Entry 4BSZ (X-ray diffraction, 2.84 A resolution); this record covers chains A and B.

[Chain A]
Protein: 40S ribosomal protein S3
Source organism: Saccharomyces cerevisiae
Reference sequence: P05750 (RS3_YEAST); residue numbers follow UniProt; this construct covers 1-240
Chain sequence (244 residues; each row starts with the number of its first residue; numbers below 1 keep their minus sign (Met-3 is residue -3)):
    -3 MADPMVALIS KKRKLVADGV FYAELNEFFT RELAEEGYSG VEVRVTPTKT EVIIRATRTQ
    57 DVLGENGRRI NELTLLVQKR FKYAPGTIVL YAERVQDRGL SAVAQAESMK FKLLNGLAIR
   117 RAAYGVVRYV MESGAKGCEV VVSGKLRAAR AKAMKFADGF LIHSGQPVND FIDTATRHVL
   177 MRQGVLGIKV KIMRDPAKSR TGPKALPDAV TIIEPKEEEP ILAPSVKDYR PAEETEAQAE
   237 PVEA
Unresolved in the structure: -3 to 11, 199-240
Sequence notes: expression tag (-3 to 0)
UniProt features mapped onto this chain:
  - modified residue: Thr44 (Phosphothreonine), Thr70 (Phosphothreonine), Ser97 (Phosphoserine), Ser129 (Phosphoserine), Arg146 (Omega-N-methylarginine), Ser221 (Phosphoserine), Thr231 (Phosphothreonine)
  - cross-link (Glycyl lysine isopeptide (Lys-Gly)): Lys106 (interchain with G-Cter in ubiquitin), Lys132 (interchain with G-Cter in ubiquitin), Lys141 (interchain with G-Cter in ubiquitin), Lys151 (interchain with G-Cter in ubiquitin), Lys200 (interchain with G-Cter in ubiquitin), Lys212 (interchain with G-Cter in ubiquitin)

[Chain B]
Protein: Ankyrin repeat-containing protein YAR1
Source organism: Saccharomyces cerevisiae
Reference sequence: P46683 (YAR1_YEAST); numbering as in UniProt (aligned over 1-200)
Chain sequence (202 residues; numbered -1 to 200; the number before each row is that of its first residue; numbers below 1 keep their minus sign (Asp-1 is residue -1)):
    -1 DLMGLHSEPL DQEDQDTIIL DARAGDLDSL KDIFTTLVSP ELLSTCKESE SDSTALHMAA
    59 ANGHIETVRY ILETVSRANS AEDLKAFVNE VNKTGNTALH WASLNGKLDV VKLLCDEYEA
   119 DPFIRNKFGH DAIFEAENSG KEEVETYFLK KYDVEPEDDE EDTQTEGKNS VQITKGTEIE
   179 QVTKEATEAL REETEKLNIN KD
Unresolved in the structure: -1 to 6, 157-200
Sequence notes: expression tag (-1 to 0)
UniProt features mapped onto this chain:
  - modified residue: Ser78 (Phosphoserine)

[How chain A and chain B interact]
Contacting residue pairs (58):
  Asp14(A) - Arg21(B)  salt bridge
  Asp14(A) - Asn60(B)  hydrogen bond
  Gly15(A) - Ala59(B)
  Gly15(A) - Asn60(B)  hydrogen bond (backbone-side chain)
  Gly15(A) - Asn103(B)  hydrogen bond (backbone-side chain)
  Val16(A) - Arg21(B)
  Val16(A) - Met56(B)
  Val16(A) - Ala59(B)  hydrophobic
  Val16(A) - Asn60(B)  hydrogen bond (backbone-side chain)
  Tyr18(A) - Asn103(B)
  Ala19(A) - Trp99(B)  hydrophobic
  Ala19(A) - Leu102(B)
  Glu20(A) - Glu46(B)
  Glu20(A) - Ser49(B)
  Glu20(A) - Trp99(B)
  Asn22(A) - Leu102(B)
  Glu23(A) - Asn90(B)  hydrogen bond
  Glu23(A) - Thr92(B)
  Glu23(A) - Asn94(B)  hydrogen bond
  Glu23(A) - Trp99(B)  hydrogen bond
  Glu23(A) - Phe126(B)
  Thr26(A) - Phe126(B)
  Arg27(A) - Phe126(B)
  Arg94(A) - Glu135(B)  salt bridge
  Arg94(A) - Asn136(B)
  Arg94(A) - Gly138(B)
  Arg94(A) - Glu140(B)  salt bridge
  Gln101(A) - Glu135(B)
  Ser104(A) - Glu135(B)  hydrogen bond
  Ser104(A) - Glu140(B)  hydrogen bond
  Phe107(A) - Glu140(B)
  Phe107(A) - Thr144(B)
  Lys108(A) - Glu135(B)  salt bridge
  Lys108(A) - Glu140(B)  salt bridge
  Lys108(A) - Glu143(B)
  Lys108(A) - Leu147(B)
  Asn111(A) - Lys148(B)  hydrogen bond (backbone-side chain)
  Gly112(A) - Lys148(B)
  Leu113(A) - Leu147(B)  hydrophobic
  Leu113(A) - Lys148(B)
  Arg117(A) - Leu147(B)  hydrogen bond (side chain-backbone)
  Arg117(A) - Lys148(B)  hydrogen bond (side chain-backbone)
  Arg117(A) - Tyr150(B)  hydrogen bond (side chain-backbone)
  Tyr120(A) - Val152(B)
  Tyr120(A) - Glu153(B)
  Tyr120(A) - Pro154(B)
  Gly121(A) - Leu147(B)
  Val123(A) - Pro154(B)  hydrophobic
  Arg124(A) - Asp129(B)  salt bridge
  Arg124(A) - Val152(B)
  Arg124(A) - Glu153(B)  hydrogen bond (side chain-backbone)
  Arg124(A) - Pro154(B)
  Tyr125(A) - Phe132(B)  hydrophobic
  Tyr125(A) - Glu135(B)
  Tyr125(A) - Asn136(B)  hydrogen bond
  Glu128(A) - Gly127(B)
  Glu128(A) - His128(B)  salt bridge
  Glu128(A) - Phe132(B)
Interface residues without a listed pair, chain A (30 interface residues in all): Phe17, Ser35, Arg76, Ser129, Ile158
Interface residues without a listed pair, chain B (35 interface residues in all): Glu48, Phe121, Ile131, Glu133, Glu141, Glu155

[Summary]
30 residues of chain A face 35 of chain B across their interface; the contacts include 15 hydrogen bonds and 7
salt bridges. Polar contacts include Asp14(A)-Arg21(B), Arg94(A)-Glu135(B) and Arg94(A)-Glu140(B).
Here chain A is 40S ribosomal protein S3 and chain B is Ankyrin repeat-containing protein YAR1, both from
Saccharomyces cerevisiae. Entry 4BSZ (Crystal Structure of the Yeast Ribosomal Protein Rps3 in Complex with
its Chaperone Yar1) was determined by X-ray diffraction.
